Entry 6P71 (X-ray diffraction, 2.92 A resolution); this record covers chains F and H of the 9 polymer chains in the assembly.

Chain F:
Molecule: RNA polymerase sigma factor SigA
From: Thermus thermophilus
UniProtKB: Q72L95 (SIGA_THET2); numbering as in UniProt (aligned over 1-423)
Amino-acid sequence (423 residues; row label = number of the first residue in the row):
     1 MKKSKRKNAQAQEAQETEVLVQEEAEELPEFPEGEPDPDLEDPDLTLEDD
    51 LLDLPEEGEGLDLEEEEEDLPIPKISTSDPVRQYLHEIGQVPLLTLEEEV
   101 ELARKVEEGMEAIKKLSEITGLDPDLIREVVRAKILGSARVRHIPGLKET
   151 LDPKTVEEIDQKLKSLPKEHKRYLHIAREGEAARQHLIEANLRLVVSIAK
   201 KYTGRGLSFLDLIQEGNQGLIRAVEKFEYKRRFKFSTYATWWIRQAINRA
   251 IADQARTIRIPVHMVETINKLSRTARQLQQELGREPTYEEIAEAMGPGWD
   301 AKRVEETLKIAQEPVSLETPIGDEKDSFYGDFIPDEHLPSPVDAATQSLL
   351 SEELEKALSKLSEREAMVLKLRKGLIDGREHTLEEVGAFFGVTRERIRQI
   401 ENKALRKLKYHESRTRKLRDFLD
Not modelled in the structure: 1-77
Sequence notes: conflict Thr46 (Ala in Q72L95)
Curated features (UniProtKB/Swiss-Prot):
  - DNA-binding region: Leu383 to Asn402 (H-T-H motif)
  - region: Ser78 to Ile113 (Sigma-70 factor domain-1)
  - motif: Asp211 to Gln214 (Interaction with polymerase core subunit RpoC)

Chain H:
Molecule: 27-nt DNA strand
Sequence (27 nucleotides; each row starts with the number of its first residue; note: 5 numbers in that range are skipped by the numbering (no residue carries them; nothing is unmodelled there); a row labelled like 9A-9I holds insertion residues (9A, then the next letters in order)):
     1 TATAATCGA
 9A-9I TCTGTATTT
    15 GCCGGGAGG
Not modelled in the structure: 9A-9I, 22-23

Chain F / chain H interface:
Pairs across the interface (42):
  Asp79(F) - DG8(H)  hydrogen bond to the base
  Val81(F) - DG8(H)  base contact
  Arg82(F) - DG8(H)  hydrogen bond to the base
  Arg82(F) - DA9(H)  base contact
  Leu85(F) - DC7(H)  base contact
  Leu85(F) - DG8(H)  base contact
  Ile88(F) - DC7(H)  sugar contact
  Gly89(F) - DC7(H)  base contact
  Leu93(F) - DT6(H)  base contact
  Ala190(F) - DT6(H)  base contact
  Asn191(F) - DT6(H)  hydrogen bond to the base
  Arg193(F) - DT6(H)  sugar contact
  Arg193(F) - DC7(H)  base contact
  Leu194(F) - DA5(H)  sugar contact
  Leu194(F) - DT6(H)  hydrogen bond to the base
  Val196(F) - DC7(H)  phosphate contact
  Val196(F) - DG8(H)  sugar contact
  Ser197(F) - DT6(H)  sugar contact
  Lys200(F) - DG8(H)  salt bridge to the phosphate
  Phe209(F) - DG8(H)  sugar contact
  Lys226(F) - DT1(H)  base contact
  Lys226(F) - DA2(H)  base contact
  Phe227(F) - DA2(H)  base contact
  Glu228(F) - DA2(H)  hydrogen bond to the base
  Arg231(F) - DA2(H)  base contact
  Phe233(F) - DA2(H)  base contact
  Phe233(F) - DT3(H)  sugar contact
  Phe233(F) - DA4(H)  phosphate contact
  Lys234(F) - DA4(H)  hydrogen bond to the phosphate
  Lys234(F) - DA5(H)  salt bridge to the phosphate
  Ser236(F) - DA4(H)  sugar contact
  Ser236(F) - DA5(H)  hydrogen bond to the phosphate
  Ser236(F) - DT6(H)  base contact
  Thr237(F) - DA2(H)  sugar contact
  Thr237(F) - DT3(H)  sugar contact
  Thr237(F) - DA4(H)  hydrogen bond to the phosphate
  Thr237(F) - DA5(H)  base contact
  Tyr238(F) - DT1(H)  base contact
  Tyr238(F) - DA2(H)  stacking on the base
  Thr240(F) - DA5(H)  hydrogen bond to the base
  Trp241(F) - DT1(H)  sugar contact
  Arg244(F) - DA5(H)  base contact
Other interface residues (no listed pair), chain F (29 interface residues in all): Glu99, Trp242

Overview:
The interface between chain F and chain H involves 29 residues on one side and 9 on the other; the contacts
include 9 hydrogen bonds, 2 salt bridges and 1 aromatic stacking contact. Polar pairs include Asp79(F)-DG8(H),
Arg82(F)-DG8(H) and Asn191(F)-DT6(H).
Here chain F is RNA polymerase sigma factor SigA (Thermus thermophilus) and chain H is a 27-nt DNA strand.
Entry 6P71 (X-ray crystal structure of a bacterial reiterative transcription complex of pyrBI promoter) was
determined by X-ray diffraction, deposited together with 6OVR, 6OVY, 6OW3, 6OY5, 6OY6, 6OY7 and 6P70.
